PDB entry 6DEF | X-ray diffraction, 2.26 A resolution | chain A

# Chain A
Name: Vps1 GTPase-BSE
From: Chaetomium thermophilum
Notes: EC 3.-.-.-
UniProtKB: G0SFF0 (G0SFF0_CHATD); the construct has insertions or renumbered stretches relative to UniProt, so the offset changes along the chain: 1-351 = UniProt 1-351; 661-663 = UniProt 352-354; 669-698 = UniProt 669-698
Sequence (391 residues; numbered -1 to 698; 309 numbers in that range are skipped by the numbering (no residue carries them; nothing is unmodelled there); the number before each row is that of its first residue; numbers below 1 keep their minus sign (Gly-1 is residue -1)):
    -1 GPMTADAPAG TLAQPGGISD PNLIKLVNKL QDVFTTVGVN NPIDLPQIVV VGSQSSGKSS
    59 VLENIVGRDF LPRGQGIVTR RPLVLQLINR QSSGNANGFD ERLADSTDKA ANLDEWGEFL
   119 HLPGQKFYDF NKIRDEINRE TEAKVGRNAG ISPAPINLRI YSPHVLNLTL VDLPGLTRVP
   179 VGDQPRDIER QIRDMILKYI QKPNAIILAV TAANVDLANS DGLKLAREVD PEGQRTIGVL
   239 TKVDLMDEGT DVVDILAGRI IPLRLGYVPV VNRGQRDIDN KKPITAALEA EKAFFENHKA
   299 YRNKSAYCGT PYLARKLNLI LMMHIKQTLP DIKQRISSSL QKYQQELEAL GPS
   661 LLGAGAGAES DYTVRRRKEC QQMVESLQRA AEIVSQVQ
Disordered / not traced: -1 to 8, 92-97, 661-667, 698
Sequence notes: expression tag (-1 to 0); linker (664-668)
Ion coordination: Mg2+: Ser57, Thr77 (together with GMP-PCP)
Residues lining bound ligands: GMP-PCP (GCP; phosphomethylphosphonic acid guanylate ester): Gln52, Ser53, Ser54, Gly55, Lys56, Ser57, Ser58, Pro70, Arg71, Gly72, Gln73, Gly74, Ile75, Val76, Thr77, Leu171, Gly173, Thr239, Lys240, Asp242, Leu243, Val268, Val269, Asn270, Arg271, Gly272, Gln273, Ile276
What the authors report for this chain:
  - Mg2+ coordination: Ser57, Thr77
  - binding site for GMP-PCP: Lys56, Asp242, Asp245
  - contacts within the chain: Trp114-Tyr159 (hydrophobic contact), Trp114-Tyr126 (hydrophobic contact), Ile86-Tyr159 (hydrophobic contact)

# Overview
Bound to chain A: GMP-PCP. Ser57 and Thr77 form the Mg2+ site. The paper reports a binding site for GMP-PCP at
Lys56, Asp242 and Asp245; Mg2+ coordination by Ser57 and Thr77.
Chain A is Vps1 GTPase-BSE (Chaetomium thermophilum); the structure, Vps1 GTPase-BSE fusion complexed with
GMPPCP, was determined by X-ray diffraction, deposited together with 6DI7 and 6DJQ.
